2YIB - chain A; structure by X-ray diffraction, 3.80 A resolution.

# Chain A
Name: RNA-directed RNA polymerase
From: Infectious pancreatic necrosis virus
Notes: EC 2.7.7.48, 2.7.7.49
UniProt: P22173 (RDRP_IPNVJ); residues 1-845 here = UniProt positions 1-845
Chain sequence (853 residues; each row starts with the number of its first residue):
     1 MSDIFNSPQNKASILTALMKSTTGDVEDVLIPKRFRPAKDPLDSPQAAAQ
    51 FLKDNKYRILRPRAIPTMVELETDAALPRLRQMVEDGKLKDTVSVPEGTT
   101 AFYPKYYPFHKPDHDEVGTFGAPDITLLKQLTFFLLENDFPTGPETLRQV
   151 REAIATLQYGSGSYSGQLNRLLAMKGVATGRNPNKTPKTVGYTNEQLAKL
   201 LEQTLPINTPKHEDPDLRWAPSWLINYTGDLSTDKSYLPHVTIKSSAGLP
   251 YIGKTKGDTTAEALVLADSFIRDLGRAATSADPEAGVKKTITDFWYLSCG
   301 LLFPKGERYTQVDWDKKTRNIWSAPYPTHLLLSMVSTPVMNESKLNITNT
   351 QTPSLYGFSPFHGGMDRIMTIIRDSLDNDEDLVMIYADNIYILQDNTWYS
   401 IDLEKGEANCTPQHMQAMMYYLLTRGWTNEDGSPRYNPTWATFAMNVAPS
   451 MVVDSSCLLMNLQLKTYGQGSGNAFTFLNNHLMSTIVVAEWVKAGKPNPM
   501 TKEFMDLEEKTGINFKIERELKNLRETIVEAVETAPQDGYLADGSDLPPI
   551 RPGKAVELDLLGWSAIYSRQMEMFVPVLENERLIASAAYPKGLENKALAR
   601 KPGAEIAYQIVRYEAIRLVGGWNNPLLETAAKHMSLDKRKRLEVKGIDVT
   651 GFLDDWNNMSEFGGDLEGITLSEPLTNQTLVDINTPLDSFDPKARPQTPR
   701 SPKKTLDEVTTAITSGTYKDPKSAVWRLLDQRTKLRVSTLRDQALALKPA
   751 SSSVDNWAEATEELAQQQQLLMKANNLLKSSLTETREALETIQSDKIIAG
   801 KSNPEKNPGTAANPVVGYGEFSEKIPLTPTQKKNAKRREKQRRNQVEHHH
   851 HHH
Disordered / not traced: 1-2, 20-26, 799-853
Sequence notes: expression tag (846-853)
From the paper describing this entry:
  - interface residues: F5
  - mutagenesis - S2A: unchanged catalytic activity on RNA replication
  - mutagenesis - S2A: unchanged catalytic activity (self-guanylylation activity)
  - mutagenesis - N184S, D388N, S400A, D402N, N514H: abolished catalytic activity
  - catalytic residues: D388, D402 (proposed by the authors, not directly observed)
  - catalytic residues: S400

# Summary
The paper reports catalytic residues D388, D402 and S400; N184S, D388N and S400A, among others, abolish
catalytic activity; 6 substitutions were tested in all.
Chain A is RNA-directed RNA polymerase (Infectious pancreatic necrosis virus); the structure, Structure of the
RNA polymerase VP1 from Infectious Pancreatic Necrosis Virus, was determined by X-ray diffraction, deposited
together with 2YI8, 2YI9 and 2YIA.
